Entry 1F9E (X-ray diffraction, 2.90 A resolution); this record covers chains B and D of the 6 polymer chains in the assembly.

# Chain B (and D)
Molecule: Caspase-8 subunit p10
Organism: Homo sapiens
Notes: chain D of this document is another copy of the same molecule, construct and numbering; everything in this record applies to it too
Reference sequence: Q14790 (CASP8_HUMAN); the construct lacks a stretch of the UniProt sequence and is renumbered around it, so the offset changes along the chain: 318-362 = UniProt 390-434; 363-379 = UniProt 436-452; 382-390 = UniProt 459-467; 392-402 = UniProt 468-478
Chain sequence (89 residues; row label = number of the first residue in the row; note: 2 numbers in that range are skipped by the numbering (no residue carries them; nothing is unmodelled there); a row labelled like 381A-381E holds insertion residues (381A, then the next letters in order)):
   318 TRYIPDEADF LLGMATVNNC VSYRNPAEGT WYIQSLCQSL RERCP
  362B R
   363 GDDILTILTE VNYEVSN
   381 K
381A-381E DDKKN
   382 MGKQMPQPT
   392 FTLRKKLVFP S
Curated features (UniProtKB/Swiss-Prot):
  - modified residue: Arg341 (Microbial infection: ADP-riboxanated arginine)

# How chain B and chain D interact
Contacting residue pairs (59):
  Arg319(B) - Tyr375(D)  hydrogen bond
  Arg319(B) - Asn379(D)
  Tyr320(B) - Ser378(D)
  Tyr320(B) - Lys384(D)
  Ile321(B) - Lys384(D)
  Pro322(B) - Ser378(D)
  Pro322(B) - Lys384(D)
  Pro322(B) - Gln385(D)
  Pro322(B) - Met386(D)  hydrophobic
  Ala325(B) - Met386(D)  hydrophobic
  Leu367(B) - Thr371(D)
  Leu367(B) - Phe392(D)  hydrophobic
  Thr368(B) - Lys397(D)
  Thr371(B) - Leu367(D)
  Thr371(B) - Phe392(D)
  Thr371(B) - Leu394(D)
  Thr371(B) - Arg395(D)
  Thr371(B) - Lys396(D)
  Asn374(B) - Phe392(D)
  Asn374(B) - Thr393(D)
  Asn374(B) - Leu394(D)  hydrogen bond (side chain-backbone)
  Tyr375(B) - Arg319(D)  hydrogen bond
  Tyr375(B) - Arg395(D)
  Ser378(B) - Tyr320(D)
  Ser378(B) - Pro322(D)
  Ser378(B) - Arg395(D)
  Asn379(B) - Arg319(D)
  Lys384(B) - Tyr320(D)
  Lys384(B) - Ile321(D)
  Lys384(B) - Pro322(D)
  Met386(B) - Pro322(D)  hydrophobic
  Met386(B) - Glu324(D)
  Met386(B) - Ala325(D)  hydrophobic
  Met386(B) - Thr393(D)
  Pro387(B) - Thr393(D)
  Gln388(B) - Thr390(D)
  Gln388(B) - Phe392(D)
  Pro389(B) - Thr390(D)
  Pro389(B) - Phe392(D)  hydrogen bond (backbone-backbone)
  Thr390(B) - Gln388(D)
  Thr390(B) - Pro389(D)
  Thr390(B) - Thr390(D)
  Phe392(B) - Thr371(D)
  Phe392(B) - Asn374(D)
  Phe392(B) - Gln388(D)
  Phe392(B) - Pro389(D)  hydrogen bond (backbone-backbone)
  Phe392(B) - Phe392(D)  hydrophobic
  Thr393(B) - Val334(D)
  Thr393(B) - Asn374(D)
  Thr393(B) - Met386(D)
  Thr393(B) - Pro387(D)
  Leu394(B) - Thr371(D)
  Leu394(B) - Asn374(D)  hydrogen bond (backbone-side chain)
  Arg395(B) - Thr371(D)
  Arg395(B) - Asn374(D)
  Arg395(B) - Tyr375(D)
  Arg395(B) - Ser378(D)
  Lys396(B) - Thr371(D)
  Lys397(B) - Thr368(D)
Other interface residues (no listed pair), chain B (27 interface residues in all): Glu324, Val334, Gln385

# Summary
Chain B and chain D each contribute 27 residues to their interface; the contacts include 6 hydrogen bonds.
Polar contacts include Arg319(B)-Tyr375(D), Asn374(B)-Leu394(D) and Pro389(B)-Phe392(D).
Chain B and chain D are both Caspase-8 subunit p10 (Homo sapiens); the structure, Caspase-8 specificity probed
at subsite S4: crystal structure of the caspase-8-Z-devd-cho, was determined by X-ray diffraction.
